PDB entry 7TA3 | X-ray diffraction, 2.50 A resolution | chains A and B

# Chain A
Molecule: Alpha-peptide-3
Amino-acid sequence (32 residues; each row starts with the number of its first residue):
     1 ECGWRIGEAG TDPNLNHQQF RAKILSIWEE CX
Disulfide bonds: Cys2-Cys31
Modified residues: NH2 (amino group) at position 32

# Chain B
Molecule: Tumor necrosis factor
Source organism: Homo sapiens
UniProt: P01375 (TNFA_HUMAN); residues 1-157 here correspond to UniProt positions 77-233 (UniProt number = residue number + 76)
Amino-acid sequence (158 residues; numbered 0 to 157; the number before each row is that of its first residue; numbering starts at 0):
     0 SVRSSSRTPS DKPVAHVVAN PQAEGQLQWL NRRANALLAN GVELRDNQLV VPSEGLYLIY
    60 SQVLFKGQGC PSTHVLLTHT ISRIAVSYQT KVNLLSAIKS PCQRETPEGA EAKPWYEPIY
   120 LGGVFQLEKG DRLSAEINRP DYLDFAESGQ VYFGIIAL
Unresolved in the structure: 0-7, 103-110
Disulfide bonds: Cys69-Cys101
Sequence notes: expression tag (0)
Swiss-Prot annotation at these positions:
  - glycosylation: Ser4 (O-linked (GalNAc...) serine)

# Interface between chain A and chain B
Pairs across the interface (35):
  Glu1(A) - Gln61(B)
  Gly3(A) - Gln61(B)
  Gly3(A) - Gln149(B)
  Gly3(A) - Tyr151(B)  hydrogen bond (backbone-side chain)
  Trp4(A) - Gln61(B)
  Trp4(A) - Tyr115(B)  hydrogen bond
  Trp4(A) - Glu146(B)
  Trp4(A) - Gln149(B)  hydrogen bond (backbone-side chain)
  Ile6(A) - Tyr59(B)  hydrophobic
  Ile6(A) - Tyr151(B)
  Gly7(A) - Gln149(B)
  Gly7(A) - Tyr151(B)
  Glu8(A) - Gln149(B)
  Gly10(A) - His15(B)
  Thr11(A) - Gly148(B)
  His17(A) - Ser9(B)  hydrogen bond (side chain-backbone)
  His17(A) - Ala38(B)
  His17(A) - Asn39(B)
  Gln18(A) - Ser9(B)  hydrogen bond
  Phe20(A) - Val13(B)  hydrophobic
  Phe20(A) - His15(B)
  Phe20(A) - Leu36(B)  hydrophobic
  Phe20(A) - Tyr59(B)
  Arg21(A) - Pro8(B)
  Arg21(A) - Val13(B)
  Arg21(A) - Ile155(B)
  Arg21(A) - Ala156(B)  hydrogen bond (side chain-backbone)
  Arg21(A) - Leu157(B)  hydrogen bond (side chain-backbone)
  Ile24(A) - Leu57(B)  hydrophobic
  Ile24(A) - Ile155(B)  hydrophobic
  Leu25(A) - Ile155(B)  hydrophobic
  Trp28(A) - Leu57(B)  hydrophobic
  Trp28(A) - Tyr119(B)
  Trp28(A) - Gly121(B)
  Trp28(A) - Gly122(B)
Also at the interface, not in a pair above, chain B (24 interface residues in all): Lys11, Leu63, Val123

# Overview
15 residues of chain A face 24 of chain B across their interface; the contacts include 7 hydrogen bonds. Polar
pairs include Gly3(A)-Tyr151(B), Trp4(A)-Tyr115(B) and Trp4(A)-Gln149(B).
Chain A is Alpha-peptide-3 and chain B is Tumor necrosis factor (Homo sapiens); the structure,
Trimer-to-Monomer Disruption of Tumor Necrosis Factor-alpha (TNF-alpha) by alpha-peptide-3, was determined by
X-ray diffraction, deposited together with 7TA6.
